6S67 - chains A and B; structure by X-ray diffraction, 2.47 A resolution.

Chain A (and B):
Molecule: Aequorea cf. australis fluorescent protein 1 (AausFP1)
Organism: Aequorea australis
Notes: chain B of this document is another copy of the same molecule, construct and numbering; everything in this record applies to it too
Sequence (230 residues; each row starts with the number of its first residue; note: 2 numbers in that range are skipped by the numbering (no residue carries them; nothing is unmodelled there)):
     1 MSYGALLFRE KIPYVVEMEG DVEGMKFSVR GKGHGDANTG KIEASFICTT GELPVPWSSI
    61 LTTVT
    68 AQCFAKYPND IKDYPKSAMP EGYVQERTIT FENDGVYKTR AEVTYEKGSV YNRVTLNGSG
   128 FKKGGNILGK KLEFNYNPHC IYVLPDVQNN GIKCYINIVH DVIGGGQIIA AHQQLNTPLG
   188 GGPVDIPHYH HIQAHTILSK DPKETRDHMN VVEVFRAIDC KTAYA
Not modelled in the structure: 1-6
Modified positions: T65 ({2-[(1R,2R)-1-amino-2-hydroxypropyl]-4-(4-hydroxybenzylidene)-5-oxo-4,5-dihydro-1H-imidazol-1-yl}acetic acid; CRO)
Covalently attached groups: covalent link T65-A68

Interface between chain A and chain B:
Pairs across the interface (65):
  N144(A) with Y196(B); K228(B)
  P145(A) with Y196(B), hydrogen bond (backbone-side chain); H198(B); C227(B), hydrophobic; K228(B); Y231(B), hydrophobic
  H146(A) with Y149(B); Y196(B); H198(B); Y231(B)
  C147(A) with C147(B), hydrophobic; Y149(B), hydrogen bond (backbone-side chain)
  Y149(A) with H146(B); C147(B), hydrogen bond (side chain-backbone); N164(B), hydrogen bond (side chain-backbone); V166(B), hydrophobic
  L151(A) with V166(B), hydrophobic; Q174(B)
  P152(A) with Q174(B)
  K160(A) with Q174(B), hydrogen bond (side chain-backbone)
  Y162(A) with I176(B), hydrophobic
  N164(A) with Y149(B), hydrogen bond (backbone-side chain); N164(B)
  V166(A) with Y149(B), hydrophobic; L151(B), hydrophobic; Y196(B), hydrophobic
  Q174(A) with L151(B); P152(B); K160(B), hydrogen bond (backbone-side chain); Y196(B)
  I176(A) with L151(B), hydrophobic; Y162(B), hydrophobic
  Y196(A) with N144(B); P145(B), hydrogen bond (side chain-backbone); H146(B); V166(B), hydrophobic
  H198(A) with P145(B); H146(B)
  Q200(A) with Q200(B); Y231(B)
  A201(A) with Y231(B)
  H202(A) with C227(B); K228(B), hydrogen bond (side chain-backbone); Y231(B); A232(B)
  V221(A) with Y231(B); A232(B)
  R223(A) with Y231(B), hydrogen bond (side chain-backbone); A232(B), hydrogen bond (side chain-backbone)
  C227(A) with P145(B), hydrophobic; H202(B)
  K228(A) with N144(B), hydrogen bond; P145(B); H202(B), hydrogen bond (backbone-side chain)
  Y231(A) with P145(B), hydrophobic; H146(B); Q200(B); A201(B); H202(B); V221(B); R223(B), hydrogen bond (backbone-side chain)
  A232(A) with H202(B); V221(B); R223(B), hydrogen bond (backbone-side chain)
Also at the interface, not in a pair above, chain A (28 interface residues in all): K41, E99, I163, A230
Also at the interface, not in a pair above, chain B (28 interface residues in all): K41, E99, I163, A230

Summary:
The chain A/chain B interface involves 28 residues from each chain; the contacts include 15 hydrogen bonds.
Polar contacts include P145(A)-Y196(B), C147(A)-Y149(B) and Y149(A)-N164(B).
Both chains are Aequorea cf. australis fluorescent protein 1 (AausFP1) (Aequorea australis). Entry 6S67
(Structure of the Fluorescent Protein AausFP1 from Aequorea cf. australis at pH 7.0) was determined by X-ray
diffraction, deposited together with 6S68.
